1IZL - chains B and G of the 28 polymer chains in the assembly; structure by X-ray diffraction, 3.70 A resolution.

Chain B:
Molecule: Photosystem II: Subunit PsbB
From: Thermosynechococcus elongatus
Amino-acid sequence (472 residues; row label = number of the first residue in the row; note: 38 numbers in that range are skipped by the numbering (no residue carries them; nothing is unmodelled there); X marks 106 residues of unknown identity (built as UNK)):
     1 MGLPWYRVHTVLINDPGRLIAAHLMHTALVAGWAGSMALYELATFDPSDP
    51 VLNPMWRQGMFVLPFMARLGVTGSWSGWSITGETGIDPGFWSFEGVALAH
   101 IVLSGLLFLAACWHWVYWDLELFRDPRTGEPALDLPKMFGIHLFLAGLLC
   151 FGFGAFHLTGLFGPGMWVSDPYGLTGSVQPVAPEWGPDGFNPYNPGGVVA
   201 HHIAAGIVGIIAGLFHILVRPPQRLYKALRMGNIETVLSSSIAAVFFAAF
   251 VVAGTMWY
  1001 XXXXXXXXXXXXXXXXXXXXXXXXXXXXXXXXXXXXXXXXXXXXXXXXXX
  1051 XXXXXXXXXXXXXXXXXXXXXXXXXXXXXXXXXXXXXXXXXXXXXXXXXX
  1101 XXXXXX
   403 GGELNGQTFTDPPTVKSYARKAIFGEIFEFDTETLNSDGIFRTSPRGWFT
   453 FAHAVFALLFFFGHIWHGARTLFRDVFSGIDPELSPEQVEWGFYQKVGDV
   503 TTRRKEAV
Unresolved in the structure: 78-83, 172-178, 479-510
Small-molecule neighbours:
  - chlorophyll a (CLA), molecule 1: Val8, His9, Thr10, Leu461, Phe464, Gly465, His466, Trp468
  - chlorophyll a (CLA), molecule 2: His9, Val11, Ala22, Trp115
  - chlorophyll a (CLA), molecule 3: Leu12, Arg18, Ala22, His23, His26, Ile234, Val237, Leu238, Ser241
  - chlorophyll a (CLA), molecule 4: Leu19, Ile20, His23, Leu24, Met138, Ile141, His142, Leu145
  - chlorophyll a (CLA), molecule 5: Ile20, Leu24, Ala110
  - chlorophyll a (CLA), molecule 6: Thr27, Val30, Ala31, Phe61, Pro64, Phe65
  - chlorophyll a (CLA), molecule 7: Ala34, Met60, Ala248, Ala249, Val252
  - chlorophyll a (CLA), molecule 8: Met37, Gly59, Met60, Ser446, Trp450, Phe451, UNK_1050
  - chlorophyll a (CLA), molecule 9: Arg68, Leu69, Gly152, Ala155, Phe156
  - chlorophyll a (CLA), molecule 10: Pro136, Phe139, His142, Val237, Ser240, Ala244
  - chlorophyll a (CLA), molecule 11: Ala146, Leu149, Cys150, Tyr193, His201
  - chlorophyll a (CLA), molecule 12: Val198, Val199, Ala200, Ala204, Ala205, Val208, Val251
  - chlorophyll a (CLA), molecule 13: Val208, Ile211, Ala212, Pro221
  - chlorophyll a (CLA), molecule 14: Ala243, Phe463, Ile467

Chain G:
Molecule: Photosystem II: Subunit PsbG
From: Thermosynechococcus elongatus
Amino-acid sequence (220 residues; numbered 1 to 220; the number before each row is that of its first residue; X marks 220 residues of unknown identity (built as UNK)):
     1 XXXXXXXXXXXXXXXXXXXXXXXXXXXXXXXXXXXXXXXXXXXXXXXXXX
    51 XXXXXXXXXXXXXXXXXXXXXXXXXXXXXXXXXXXXXXXXXXXXXXXXXX
   101 XXXXXXXXXXXXXXXXXXXXXXXXXXXXXXXXXXXXXXXXXXXXXXXXXX
   151 XXXXXXXXXXXXXXXXXXXXXXXXXXXXXXXXXXXXXXXXXXXXXXXXXX
   201 XXXXXXXXXXXXXXXXXXXX

Interface between chain B and chain G:
Chain B residues in contact with chain G, 9 residues: Met1, Gly2, Leu3, Pro4, Val181, Pro221, Pro222, Gln223, Arg224

In short:
No residue of chain B is in contact with chain G. Ligands of chain B: 14 copies of chlorophyll a.
Here chain B is Photosystem II: Subunit PsbB and chain G is Photosystem II: Subunit PsbG, both from
Thermosynechococcus elongatus. Entry 1IZL (Crystal Structure of Photosystem II) was determined by X-ray
diffraction.
